Entry 6BEL (X-ray diffraction, 1.90 A resolution); this record covers chains P and A of the 4 polymer chains in the assembly.

Chain P:
Molecule: Primer Strand
Sequence (10 nucleotides; row label = number of the first residue in the row):
     1 GCTGATGCGX
Modified / non-standard residues: 2DA (2',3'-dideoxyadenosine-5'-monophosphate) at position 10
Metal / ion sites: Na+: DG9 (shared with Thr101(A), Val103(A), Ile106(A) of chain A)

Chain A:
Molecule: DNA polymerase beta
From: Homo sapiens
Notes: EC 2.7.7.7, 4.2.99.-
Reference sequence: P06746 (DPOLB_HUMAN); residue numbers follow UniProt; this construct covers 1-335
Sequence (335 residues; numbered 1 to 335; the number before each row is that of its first residue):
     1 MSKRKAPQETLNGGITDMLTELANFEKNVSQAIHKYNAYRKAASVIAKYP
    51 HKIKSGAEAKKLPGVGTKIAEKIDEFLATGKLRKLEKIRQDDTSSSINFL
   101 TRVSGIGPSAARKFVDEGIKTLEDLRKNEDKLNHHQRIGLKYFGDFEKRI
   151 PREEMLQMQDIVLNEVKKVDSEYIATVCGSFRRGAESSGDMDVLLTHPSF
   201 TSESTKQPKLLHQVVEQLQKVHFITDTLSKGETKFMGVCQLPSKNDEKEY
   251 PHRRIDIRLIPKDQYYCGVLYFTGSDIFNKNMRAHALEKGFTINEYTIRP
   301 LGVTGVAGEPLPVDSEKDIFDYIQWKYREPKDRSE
Unresolved in the structure: 1-9
UniProt features mapped onto this chain:
  - region: Arg183 to Asp192 (DNA-binding)
  - active site: Lys72 (Nucleophile)
  - binding site (K(+)): Lys60, Leu62, Val65, Thr101, Val103, Ile106
  - binding site (Na(+)): Lys60, Leu62, Val65, Thr101, Val103, Ile106
  - binding site (dATP): Arg149, Ser180, Arg183, Gly189, Asp190
  - binding site (dCTP): Arg149, Ser180, Arg183, Gly189, Asp190
  - binding site (dGTP): Arg149, Ser180, Arg183, Gly189, Asp190, Asp192
  - binding site (dTTP): Arg149, Ser180, Arg183, Gly189, Asp190
  - binding site (Mg(2+)): Asp190, Asp192, Asp256
  - modified residue: Lys72 (N6-acetyllysine), Arg83 (Omega-N-methylarginine), Arg152 (Omega-N-methylarginine)
  - cross-link (Glycyl lysine isopeptide (Lys-Gly)): Lys41 (interchain with G-Cter in ubiquitin), Lys61 (interchain with G-Cter in ubiquitin), Lys81 (interchain with G-Cter in ubiquitin)
  - natural variant: Leu22 (L22P: Found in a gastric cancer sample; uncertain significance), Tyr39 (Y39C: Found in a gastric cancer sample; uncertain significance), Gly118 (G118V: Decreased DNA-directed DNA polymerase activity), Arg137 (R137Q: Decreased function in base-excision repair), Arg149 (R149I: Decreased DNA-directed DNA polymerase activity), Asp160 (D160N: Found in a gastric cancer sample; uncertain significance), Cys239 (C239R: Found in a gastric cancer sample; uncertain significance), Lys289 (K289M: Found in a colon cancer sample; uncertain significance), Asn294 (N294D: Found in a gastric cancer sample; uncertain significance), Glu295 (E295K: Found in a gastric cancer sample; uncertain significance)
  - mutagenesis: Phe25 (F25W: No effect on 5'-dRP lyase activity. Decreased ssDNA binding), His34 (H34G: Decreased 5'-dRP lyase activity. Decreased ssDNA binding), Lys35 (K35A: Decreased 5'-dRP lyase activity. Decreased ssDNA binding. Loss of 5'-dRP lyase activity; when associated with A-68 and A-72. Decreased ssDNA binding; when associated with A-68 and A-72 ...), Tyr39 (Y39F: No effect on 5'-dRP lyase activity; Y39Q: Abolishes DNA polymerase and 5'-dRP lyase activity), Lys41 (K41R: Abolishes ubiquitination; when associated with R-61 and R-81), Lys60 (K60A: Decreased 5'-dRP lyase activity. Decreased ssDNA binding), Lys61 (K61R: Abolishes ubiquitination; when associated with R-41 and R-81), Lys68 (K68A: No effect on 5'-dRP lyase activity. Decreased ssDNA binding. Loss of 5'-dRP lyase activity; when associated with A-35 and A-72. Decreased ssDNA binding; when associated with A-35 and A-72 ...), Glu71 (E71Q: No effect on 5'-dRP lyase activity. No effect on structure shown by circular dichroism. No effect on ssDNA binding), Lys72 (K72A: Severely reduced 5'-dRP lyase activity. Does not affect ssDNA binding. Loss of 5'-dRP lyase activity; when associated with A-35 and A-68. Decreased ssDNA binding ...), Glu75 (E75A: Slightly decreased 5'-dRP lyase activity. Decreased ssDNA binding. No effect on structure shown by circular dichroism), Lys81 (K81R: Abolishes ubiquitination; when associated with R-41 and R-61), 5 further mutagenesis entries in UniProt
Metal / ion sites: Na+ site 1: Lys60, Leu62, Val65 (shared with 1 residue of chain D); Na+ site 2: Thr101, Val103, Ile106 (shared with DG9(P) of chain P); Na+ site 3: Asp190, Asp192, Asp256 (together with F3C); Mg2+: Asp190, Asp192 (together with F3C)
Ligand contacts:
  - 2'-deoxycytidine-5'-monophosphate (DC): Ile174, Ala175, Thr176, Leu194, Thr196, Lys262, Tyr265, Tyr266
  - F3C (2'-deoxy-5'-O-[(R)-{[(R)-[(R)-fluoro(phosphono)methyl](hydroxy)phosphoryl]oxy}(hydroxy)phosphoryl]cytidine): Arg149, Gly179, Ser180, Arg183, Ser188, Gly189, Asp190, Asp192, Tyr271, Phe272, Thr273, Gly274, Ser275, Asp276, Asn279
Reported in the primary citation:
  - binding site for F3C: Arg149, Ser180, Arg183

Chain P / chain A interface:
Pairs across the interface (16; chain P residue first):
  DG7(P) - Ser109(A)  phosphate contact
  DC8(P) - Gly105(A)  sugar contact
  DC8(P) - Gly107(A)  hydrogen bond to the phosphate
  DC8(P) - Pro108(A)  phosphate contact
  DC8(P) - Ser109(A)  hydrogen bond to the phosphate
  DC8(P) - Ala110(A)  hydrogen bond to the phosphate
  DG9(P) - Val103(A)  phosphate contact
  DG9(P) - Ser104(A)  phosphate contact
  DG9(P) - Gly105(A)  hydrogen bond to the phosphate
  DG9(P) - Ile106(A)  phosphate contact
  DG9(P) - His135(A)  sugar contact
  DG9(P) - Arg254(A)  phosphate contact
  2DA_10(P) - Met236(A)  sugar contact
  2DA_10(P) - Arg254(A)  salt bridge to the phosphate
  2DA_10(P) - Asp256(A)  sugar contact
  2DA_10(P) - Tyr271(A)  base contact
Also at the interface, not in a pair above, chain A (14 interface residues in all): Phe272

In short:
4 residues of chain P face 14 of chain A across their interface; the contacts include 4 hydrogen bonds and 1
salt bridge. Polar contacts include DC8(P)-Gly107(A), DC8(P)-Ser109(A) and DC8(P)-Ala110(A). Chain A binds
compound F3C and 2'-deoxycytidine-5'-monophosphate. The paper reports a binding site for F3C at Arg149(A),
Ser180(A) and Arg183(A).
Here chain P is Primer Strand and chain A is DNA polymerase beta (Homo sapiens). Entry 6BEL (Ternary complex
crystal structure of DNA polymerase Beta with R-isomer of beta-gamma-CHF-dCTP) was determined by X-ray
diffraction together with 6BEM, 6CR3, 6CR4, 6CR5, 6CR6, 6CR7 and 20 further entries from the same study.
